PDB entry 2W4V | electron microscopy, 35.00 A resolution (very low resolution: no residue pairs are listed; an interface is given only as per-side residue counts) | chains Y and Z of the 3 polymer chains in the assembly

== Chain Y ==
Protein: Myosin regulatory light chain, striated adductor muscle
From: Argopecten irradians
UniProt: P13543 (MLR_AEQIR); residues 15-150 here correspond to UniProt positions 16-151 (UniProt number = residue number + 1)
Chain sequence (136 residues; each row starts with the number of its first residue):
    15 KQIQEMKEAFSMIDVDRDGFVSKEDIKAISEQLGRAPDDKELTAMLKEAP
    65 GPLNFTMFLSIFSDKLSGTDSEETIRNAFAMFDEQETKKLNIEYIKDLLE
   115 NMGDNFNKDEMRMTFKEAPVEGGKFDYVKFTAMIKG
Swiss-Prot annotation at these positions:
  - binding site (Ca(2+)): Asp-28, Asp-30, Asp-32, Asp-39

== Chain Z ==
Protein: Myosin essential light chain, striated adductor muscle
From: Argopecten irradians
UniProt: P07291 (MLE_AEQIR); residues 4-154 here correspond to UniProt positions 5-155 (UniProt number = residue number + 1)
Chain sequence (151 residues; row label = number of the first residue in the row):
     4 SQDEIDDLKDVFELFDFWDGRDGAVDAFKLGDVCRCLGINPRNEDVFAVG
    54 GTHKMGEKSLPFEEFLPAYEGLMDCEQGTFADYMEAFKTFDREGQGFISG
   104 AELRHVLTALGERLSDEDVDEIIKLTDLQEDLEGNVKYEDFVKKVMAGPY
   154 P

== Chain Y / chain Z interface ==
At this resolution (35 A) residue pairs are not listed: 5 residues of chain Y and 10 of chain Z lie at the interface.

== Summary ==
The interface between chain Y and chain Z involves 5 residues on one side and 10 on the other. UniProt lists 4
Ca2+-binding residues on chain Y.
Chain Y is Myosin regulatory light chain, striated adductor muscle and chain Z is Myosin essential light
chain, striated adductor muscle, both from Argopecten irradians; the structure, Isometrically contracting
insect asynchronous flight muscle quick frozen after a quick release step, was determined by electron
microscopy (same publication as 2W4W).
